8T9Y - chains L and H of the 3 polymer chains in the assembly; structure by X-ray diffraction, 2.52 A resolution.

Chain L:
Protein: Fab light chain
Organism: Homo sapiens
Notes: antibody fragment or engineered binder
Amino-acid sequence (213 residues; each row starts with the number of its first residue; note: 20 numbers in that range are skipped by the numbering (no residue carries them; nothing is unmodelled there); numbering starts at 0):
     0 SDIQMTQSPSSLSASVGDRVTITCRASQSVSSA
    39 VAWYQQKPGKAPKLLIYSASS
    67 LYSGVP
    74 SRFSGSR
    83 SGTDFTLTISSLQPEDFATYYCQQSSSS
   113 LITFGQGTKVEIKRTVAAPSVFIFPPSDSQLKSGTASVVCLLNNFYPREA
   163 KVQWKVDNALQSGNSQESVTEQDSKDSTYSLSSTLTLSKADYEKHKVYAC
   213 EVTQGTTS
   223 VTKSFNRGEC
Unresolved in the structure: 0-4, 25-30, 232
Disulfide bonds: Cys23-Cys104, Cys152-Cys212

Chain H:
Protein: Fab heavy chain
Organism: Homo sapiens
Notes: antibody fragment or engineered binder
Amino-acid sequence (238 residues; numbered -2 to 245; 10 numbers in that range are skipped by the numbering (no residue carries them; nothing is unmodelled there); the number before each row is that of its first residue; numbers below 1 keep their minus sign (Glu-2 is residue -2)):
    -2 EISEVQLVESGG
    11 GLVQPGGSLRLSCAASGFNFSYYSIH
    41 WVRQAPGKGLEWVAYISSSSSYTS
    67 YADSVK
    74 GRFTISADTSKNTAYLQMNSLRAEDTAVYYCARGYQYWQYHASWYWNGGL
   125 DYWGQGTLVTVFNQI
   141 KGPSVFPLAPSSKSTSGGTAALGCLVKDYFPEPVTVSWNSGALTSGVHTF
   191 PAVLQSSGLYSLSSVVTVPSSSLGTQTYICNVNHKPSNTKVDKKVEPKSC
   241 DKTHT
Unresolved in the structure: -2 to 0, 154-156, 239-245
Disulfide bonds: Cys23-Cys104, Cys164-Cys220

Interface between chain L and chain H:
Residue-residue contacts - 78 pairs, chain L then chain H:
  Ser31(L) with Ser116(H)
  Ala32(L) with Ser116(H), hydrogen bond (backbone-backbone); Trp117(H); Tyr118(H); Trp119(H); Asn120(H), hydrogen bond (backbone-side chain)
  Val39(L) with Asn120(H)
  Ala40(L) with Asn120(H)
  Tyr42(L) with Gly122(H); Leu123(H), hydrogen bond (side chain-backbone); Trp127(H), hydrophobic
  Gln44(L) with Gln44(H), hydrogen bond; Tyr103(H)
  Lys48(L) with Tyr103(H), hydrogen bond (backbone-side chain)
  Ala49(L) with Tyr103(H), hydrophobic; Gly128(H)
  Pro50(L) with Leu50(H), hydrophobic; Trp127(H)
  Leu52(L) with Gly121(H); Leu123(H)
  Tyr55(L) with Asn120(H); Gly121(H)
  Ser56(L) with Tyr118(H); Trp119(H); Asn120(H), hydrogen bond (backbone-backbone)
  Tyr68(L) with Asp125(H); Tyr126(H)
  Arg80(L) with Trp117(H), hydrogen bond (side chain-backbone)
  Tyr103(L) with Gln44(H); Gly49(H); Leu50(H), hydrophobic
  Gln105(L) with Asn120(H), hydrogen bond (backbone-side chain); Gly122(H)
  Ser107(L) with Trp111(H)
  Ser109(L) with Gln112(H)
  Ser110(L) with Trp52(H); Ser64(H), hydrogen bond (backbone-side chain); Trp111(H); Gln112(H), hydrogen bond (backbone-side chain)
  Leu113(L) with Asp69(H)
  Ile114(L) with His36(H); Trp52(H); Trp111(H), hydrophobic
  Phe116(L) with Leu50(H); Trp52(H), hydrophobic
  Phe134(L) with Ser151(H); Ala161(H), hydrophobic
  Phe136(L) with Leu148(H); Ala149(H); Ala161(H)
  Ser139(L) with Phe146(H); Pro147(H)
  Ser141(L) with Phe146(H)
  Gln142(L) with Phe146(H); Lys167(H)
  Ser149(L) with Leu165(H); Lys167(H)
  Val151(L) with Leu148(H), hydrophobic
  Leu153(L) with Ala161(H), hydrophobic; Phe190(H), hydrophobic
  Asn155(L) with His188(H); Thr207(H)
  Asn156(L) with His188(H), hydrogen bond
  Gln178(L) with Val193(H); Leu194(H); Gln195(H)
  Glu179(L) with Val193(H)
  Ser180(L) with Phe190(H); Pro191(H), hydrogen bond (side chain-backbone); Val193(H)
  Val181(L) with Pro191(H)
  Thr182(L) with Thr189(H)
  Asp185(L) with His188(H)
  Lys187(L) with Ser185(H)
  Ser192(L) with His188(H), hydrogen bond; Phe190(H)
  Leu193(L) with Phe190(H)
  Ser194(L) with Phe190(H)
Also at the interface, not in a pair above, chain L (43 interface residues in all): Ile135
Also at the interface, not in a pair above, chain H (47 interface residues in all): Val42, Lys48, Tyr67, Ala115, Thr159, Leu162, Ser203, Val205

In short:
Chain L and chain H form an interface of 43 and 47 residues respectively; the contacts include 13 hydrogen
bonds. Among the polar pairs are Ala32(L)-Asn120(H), Tyr42(L)-Leu123(H) and Gln44(L)-Gln44(H).
Here chain L is Fab light chain and chain H is Fab heavy chain, both from Homo sapiens. Entry 8T9Y (Structure
of VHH-Fab complex with engineered Elbow FNQIKG and Crystal Kappa regions) was determined by X-ray diffraction
together with 8T58, 8T6I, 8T7F, 8T7G, 8T7I, 8T8I and 3 further entries from the same study.
